Entry 7MD2 (electron microscopy, 3.10 A resolution); this record covers chains D and G of the 8 polymer chains in the assembly.

[Chain D]
Name: ATP synthase subunit beta
Source organism: Saccharomyces cerevisiae
Notes: EC 7.1.2.2
UniProtKB: A0A6A5PX46 (A0A6A5PX46_YEASX); residues 1-478 here correspond to UniProt positions 34-511 (UniProt number = residue number + 33)
Sequence (478 residues; each row starts with the number of its first residue):
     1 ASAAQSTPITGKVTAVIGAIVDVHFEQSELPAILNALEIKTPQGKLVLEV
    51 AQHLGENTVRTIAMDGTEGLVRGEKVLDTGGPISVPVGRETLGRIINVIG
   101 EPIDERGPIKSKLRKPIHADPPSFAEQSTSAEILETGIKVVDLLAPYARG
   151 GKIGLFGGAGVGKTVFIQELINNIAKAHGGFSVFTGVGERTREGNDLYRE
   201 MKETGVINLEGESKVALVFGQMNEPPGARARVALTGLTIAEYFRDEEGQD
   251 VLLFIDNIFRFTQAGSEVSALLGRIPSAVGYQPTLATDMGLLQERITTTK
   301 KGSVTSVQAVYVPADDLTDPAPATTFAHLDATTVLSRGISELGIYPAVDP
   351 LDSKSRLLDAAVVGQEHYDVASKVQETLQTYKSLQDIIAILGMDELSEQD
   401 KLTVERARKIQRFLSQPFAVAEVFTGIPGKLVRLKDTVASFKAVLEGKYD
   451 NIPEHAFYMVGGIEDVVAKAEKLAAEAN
Not modelled in the structure: 1-7, 477-478
Small-molecule neighbours: Ammocidin A (ZHD; (3E,5Z,7E,9R,10S,11E,13E,15E,17R,18S,20S)-20-[(1R)-1-[(2S,3R,4R,5S,6R)-5-[(2S,4S,5S,6R)-5-[(2S,4R,5R,6R)-4,6-dimethyl-4,5-bis(oxidanyl)oxan-2-yl]oxy-6-methyl-4-oxidanyl-oxan-2-yl]oxy-3-methoxy-6-(3-methoxypropyl)-5-methyl-2,4-bis(oxidanyl)oxan-2-yl]ethyl]-5,18-dimethoxy-3,7,9,11,13,15-hexamethyl-10-[(2R,3S,4R,5R,6S)-6-methyl-3,4,5-tris(oxidanyl)oxan-2-yl]oxy-17-oxidanyl-1-oxacycloicosa-3,5,7,11,13,15-hexaen-2-one): Leu-384, Asp-386, Ile-387, Ile-390, Leu-391, Glu-395, Leu-396, Ser-397, Asp-400
From the paper describing this entry:
  - binding site for Ammocidin A: Asp-386, Ile-387
  - mutagenesis - I390R: abolished binding to apoptolidin A and ammocidin A

[Chain G]
Name: ATP synthase subunit gamma
Source organism: Saccharomyces cerevisiae
UniProtKB: A0A6A5Q493 (A0A6A5Q493_YEASX); residues 1-278 here correspond to UniProt positions 34-311 (UniProt number = residue number + 33)
Sequence (278 residues; numbered 1 to 278; the number before each row is that of its first residue):
     1 ATLKEVEMRLKSIKNIEKITKTMKIVASTRLSKAEKAKISAKKMDEAEQL
    51 FYKNAETKNLDVEATETGAPKELIVAITSDKGLCGSIHSQLAKAVRRHLN
   101 DQPNADIVTIGDKIKMQLLRTHPNNIKLSINGIGKDAPTFQESALIADKL
   151 LSVMKAGTYPKISIFYNDPVSSLSFEPSEKPIFNAKTIEQSPSFGKFEID
   201 TDANVPRDLFEYTLANQMLTAMAQGYAAEISARRNAMDNASKNAGDMINR
   251 YSILYNRTRQAVITNELVDIITGASSLG
Not modelled in the structure: 57-72, 100-106, 184-203, 276-278
Small-molecule neighbours: Ammocidin A (ZHD; (3E,5Z,7E,9R,10S,11E,13E,15E,17R,18S,20S)-20-[(1R)-1-[(2S,3R,4R,5S,6R)-5-[(2S,4S,5S,6R)-5-[(2S,4R,5R,6R)-4,6-dimethyl-4,5-bis(oxidanyl)oxan-2-yl]oxy-6-methyl-4-oxidanyl-oxan-2-yl]oxy-3-methoxy-6-(3-methoxypropyl)-5-methyl-2,4-bis(oxidanyl)oxan-2-yl]ethyl]-5,18-dimethoxy-3,7,9,11,13,15-hexamethyl-10-[(2R,3S,4R,5R,6S)-6-methyl-3,4,5-tris(oxidanyl)oxan-2-yl]oxy-17-oxidanyl-1-oxacycloicosa-3,5,7,11,13,15-hexaen-2-one): Ile-16, Ile-19, Thr-22, Met-23, Val-26, Arg-30, Lys-81, Gly-82, Leu-83, Arg-233
From the paper describing this entry:
  - binding site for Ammocidin A: Leu-83

[How chain D and chain G interact]
Contacting residue pairs (6; chain D residue first):
  Pro-276(D) with Ile-270(G)
  Ser-277(D) with Ile-270(G)
  Ala-278(D) with Glu-266(G)
  Val-279(D) with Glu-266(G), hydrogen bond (backbone-side chain)
  Leu-391(D) with Lys-81(G)
  Glu-395(D) with Lys-81(G), salt bridge
Interface residues without a listed pair, chain D (7 interface residues in all): Ile-275
Interface residues without a listed pair, chain G (5 interface residues in all): Gly-273, Ala-274

[Overview]
Chain D and chain G form an interface of 7 and 5 residues respectively, with 1 hydrogen bond and 1 salt
bridge. Polar pairs include Glu-395(D)/Lys-81(G) and Val-279(D)/Glu-266(G). From the paper: a binding site for
Ammocidin A at Asp-386(D), Ile-387(D) and Leu-83(G); I390R of chain D abolishes binding to apoptolidin A and
ammocidin A.
Chain D is ATP synthase subunit beta and chain G is ATP synthase subunit gamma, both from Saccharomyces
cerevisiae; the structure, The F1 region of ammocidin-bound Saccharomyces cerevisiae ATP synthase, was
determined by electron microscopy, deposited together with 7MD3.
